PDB entry 7LV8 | electron microscopy, 3.40 A resolution | chains E and I of the 10 polymer chains in the assembly

[Chain E]
Name: Histone doublet Delta-Gamma (Gamma)
Organism: Marseillevirus marseillevirus
UniProtKB: D2XB48 (D2XB48_GBMV); residues 113-216 here correspond to UniProt positions 129-232 (UniProt number = residue number + 16)
Amino-acid sequence (106 residues; each row starts with the number of its first residue):
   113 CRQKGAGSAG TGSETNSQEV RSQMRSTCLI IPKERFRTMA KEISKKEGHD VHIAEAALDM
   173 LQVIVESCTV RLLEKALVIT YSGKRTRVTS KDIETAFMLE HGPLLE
Disordered / not traced: 215-218
Sequence notes: expression tag (217-218)
From the paper describing this entry:
  - binding site for the 121-nt DNA strand (chain I): Arg114, Gln115

[Chain I]
Molecule: 121-nt DNA strand
Sequence (121 nucleotides; row label = number of the first residue in the row; numbers below 1 keep their minus sign (DA-60 is residue -60)):
   -60 ATCTGACACG TGCCTGGAGA CTAGGGAGTA ATCCCCTTGG CGGTTAAAAC GCGGGGGAGA
     0 ATCCGTACGT GCGTTTAAGC GGTGCTAGAG CTGTCTACGA CCAATTGAGC GGCCTCGGCA
    60 C

[How chain E and chain I interact]
Pairs across the interface - 15 pairs, chain E then chain I:
  Arg114(E) with DA-15(I), hydrogen bond to the base; DA-14(I), sugar contact
  Thr123(E) with DA-14(I), hydrogen bond to the phosphate
  Arg149(E) with DT-23(I), salt bridge to the phosphate
  His164(E) with DT-24(I), phosphate contact; DT-23(I), sugar contact
  Ile165(E) with DT-24(I), sugar contact; DT-23(I), hydrogen bond to the phosphate
  Ala166(E) with DT-24(I), phosphate contact
  Glu167(E) with DT-24(I), hydrogen bond to the phosphate
  Arg197(E) with DA-3(I), phosphate contact
  Thr198(E) with DG-4(I), sugar contact; DA-3(I), hydrogen bond to the phosphate
  Arg199(E) with DG-4(I), hydrogen bond to the sugar; DA-3(I), hydrogen bond to the phosphate
Also at the interface, not in a pair above, chain E (13 interface residues in all): Ser120, Lys153, Lys196
Also at the interface, not in a pair above, chain I (10 interface residues in all): DG-22, DT-16, DG-2, DC60

[Overview]
13 residues of chain E and 10 residues of chain I are in contact; the contacts include 7 hydrogen bonds and 1
salt bridge. Polar pairs include Arg114(E)-DA-15(I), Arg199(E)-DG-4(I) and Thr123(E)-DA-14(I). From the paper:
a binding site for the 121-nt DNA strand (chain I) at Arg114(E) and Gln115(E).
Here chain E is Histone doublet Delta-Gamma (Gamma) (Marseillevirus marseillevirus) and chain I is a 121-nt
DNA strand. Entry 7LV8 (Structure of the Marseillevirus nucleosome) was determined by electron microscopy
together with 7LV9 from the same study.
